8P3T - chains A and B of the 8 polymer chains in the assembly; structure by electron microscopy, 3.39 A resolution.

[Chain A (and B)]
Molecule: Glutamate receptor 1 flip isoform
Organism: Rattus norvegicus
Notes: chain B of this document is another copy of the same molecule, construct and numbering; everything in this record applies to it too
UniProt: P19490 (GRIA1_RAT), isoform P19490-2; the construct has insertions or renumbered stretches relative to UniProt, so the offset changes along the chain: -25 to -7 = UniProt 1-19; 2-889 = UniProt 20-907
Chain sequence (915 residues; each row starts with the number of its first residue; numbers below 1 keep their minus sign (Met-25 is residue -25)):
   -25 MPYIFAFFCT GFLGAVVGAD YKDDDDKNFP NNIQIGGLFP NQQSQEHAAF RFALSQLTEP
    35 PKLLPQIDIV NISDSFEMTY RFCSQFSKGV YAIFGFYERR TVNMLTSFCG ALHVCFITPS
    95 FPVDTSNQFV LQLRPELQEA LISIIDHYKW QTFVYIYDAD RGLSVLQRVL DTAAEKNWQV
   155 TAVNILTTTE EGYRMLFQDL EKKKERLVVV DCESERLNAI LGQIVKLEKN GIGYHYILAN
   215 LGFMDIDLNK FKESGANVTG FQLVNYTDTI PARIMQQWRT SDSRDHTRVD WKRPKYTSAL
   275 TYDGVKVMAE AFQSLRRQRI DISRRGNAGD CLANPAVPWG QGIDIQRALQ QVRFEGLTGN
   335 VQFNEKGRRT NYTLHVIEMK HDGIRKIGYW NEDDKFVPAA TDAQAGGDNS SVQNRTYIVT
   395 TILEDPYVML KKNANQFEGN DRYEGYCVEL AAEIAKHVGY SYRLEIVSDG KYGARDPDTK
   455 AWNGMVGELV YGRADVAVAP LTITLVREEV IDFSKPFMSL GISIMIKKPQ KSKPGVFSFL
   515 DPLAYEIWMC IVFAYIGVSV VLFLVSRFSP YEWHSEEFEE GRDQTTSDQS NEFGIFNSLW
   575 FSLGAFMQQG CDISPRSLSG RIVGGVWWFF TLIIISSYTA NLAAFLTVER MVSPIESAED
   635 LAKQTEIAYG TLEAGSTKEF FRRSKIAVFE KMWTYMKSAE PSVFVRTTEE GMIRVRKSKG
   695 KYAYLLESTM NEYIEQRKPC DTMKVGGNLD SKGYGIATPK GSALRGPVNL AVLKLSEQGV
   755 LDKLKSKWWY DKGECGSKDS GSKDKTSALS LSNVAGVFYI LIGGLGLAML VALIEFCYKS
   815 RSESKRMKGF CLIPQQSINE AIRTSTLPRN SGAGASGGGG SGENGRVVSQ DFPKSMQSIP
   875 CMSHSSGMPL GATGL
Disordered / not traced: -25 to 389, 503-507, 548-565, 626-629, 768-780, 816-889 (chain B: -25 to 389, 503-507, 546-565, 626-629, 768-780, 816-889)
Construct notes: insertion (-6 to 1)
UniProt features mapped onto this chain:
  - motif: Ala886 to Leu889 (PDZ-binding)
  - binding site (L-glutamate): Pro474, Thr476, Arg481, Ser650, Thr651, Glu701
  - modified residue (Phosphoserine): Ser627, Ser692, Ser831, Ser845
  - lipidation (S-palmitoyl cysteine): Cys585, Cys811
  - glycosylation (N-linked (GlcNAc...) asparagine): Asn45, Asn231, Asn239, Asn345, Asn383, Asn388

[Interface between chain A and chain B]
Residue-residue contacts - 73 pairs, chain A then chain B:
  Asp515(A) with Ala782(B)
  Pro516(A) with Leu783(B)
  Leu517(A) with Leu783(B), hydrophobic
  Ala518(A) with Leu783(B), hydrogen bond (backbone-backbone); Ser784(B)
  Ile521(A) with Leu783(B); Ser784(B); Leu785(B), hydrophobic; Val788(B), hydrophobic
  Cys524(A) with Leu785(B), hydrophobic; Phe792(B)
  Ala528(A) with Leu795(B), hydrophobic
  Val532(A) with Leu795(B), hydrophobic; Leu799(B), hydrophobic
  Val535(A) with Leu799(B), hydrophobic
  Leu538(A) with Met803(B), hydrophobic
  Val539(A) with Ala802(B); Ala806(B), hydrophobic
  Phe542(A) with Ala806(B), hydrophobic; Leu807(B), hydrophobic; Phe810(B), hydrophobic
  Pro544(A) with Phe810(B)
  Tyr545(A) with Glu809(B)
  Ala579(A) with Gln583(B), hydrogen bond (backbone-side chain)
  Gly584(A) with Gln583(B)
  Ser588(A) with Asp586(B)
  Pro589(A) with Trp574(B)
  Leu592(A) with Phe570(B), hydrophobic
  Ser593(A) with Ala802(B); Val805(B); Ala806(B), hydrogen bond (side chain-backbone)
  Arg595(A) with Phe570(B), hydrogen bond (side chain-backbone); Asn571(B), hydrogen bond; Trp574(B)
  Ile596(A) with Gly798(B); Ala802(B), hydrophobic
  Val597(A) with Leu799(B), hydrophobic; Ala802(B), hydrophobic
  Val600(A) with Leu795(B), hydrophobic
  Trp601(A) with Leu795(B)
  Trp602(A) with Trp574(B), hydrophobic; Gly578(B); Gln583(B); Gly584(B)
  Phe603(A) with Phe513(B), hydrophobic; Met581(B), hydrophobic
  Phe604(A) with Val791(B), hydrophobic; Phe792(B), hydrophobic; Leu795(B), hydrophobic
  Thr605(A) with Gln583(B)
  Leu606(A) with Met581(B), hydrophobic; Ile609(B), hydrophobic
  Ile607(A) with Phe513(B), hydrophobic; Tyr612(B)
  Ile608(A) with Val788(B), hydrophobic
  Ser610(A) with Tyr612(B); Thr613(B); Leu616(B)
  Ser611(A) with Leu616(B); Leu783(B)
  Ala614(A) with Thr613(B); Leu616(B), hydrophobic; Ala617(B)
  Asn615(A) with Leu620(B); Ser781(B); Ala782(B); Leu783(B)
  Ala618(A) with Thr621(B)
  Phe619(A) with Arg624(B); Ala782(B)
  Thr621(A) with Thr621(B)
  Val622(A) with Thr621(B); Arg624(B)
Other interface residues (no listed pair), chain A (51 interface residues in all): Glu520, Ile525, Gly531, Ser543, Gly578, Gln582, Gly598, Gly599, Thr613, Ala617, Ser672
Other interface residues (no listed pair), chain B (40 interface residues in all): Leu577, Phe580, Asn722, Ile794, Leu801

[Overview]
Chain A and chain B form an interface of 51 and 40 residues respectively, with 5 hydrogen bonds. Polar pairs
include Ala579(A)-Gln583(B), Ser593(A)-Ala806(B) and Arg595(A)-Phe570(B). From UniProt: 6 L-glutamate-binding
residues on chain A.
Chain A and chain B are both Glutamate receptor 1 flip isoform (Rattus norvegicus); the structure, Homomeric
GluA1 in tandem with TARP gamma-3, desensitized conformation 1, was determined by electron microscopy together
with 8C1P, 8C1Q, 8C1R, 8C1S, 8C2H, 8C2I and 9 further entries from the same study.
